Entry 7MIS (electron microscopy, 2.80 A resolution); this record covers chains A and C of the 3 polymer chains in the assembly.

# Chain A
Molecule: Calmodulin-dependent glutamylase SidJ
Organism: Legionella pneumophila
Notes: EC 6.-.-.-
Reference sequence: Q5ZTK6 (SIDJ_LEGPH); residues 97-851 here = UniProt positions 97-851
Chain sequence (756 residues; numbered 96 to 851; the number before each row is that of its first residue):
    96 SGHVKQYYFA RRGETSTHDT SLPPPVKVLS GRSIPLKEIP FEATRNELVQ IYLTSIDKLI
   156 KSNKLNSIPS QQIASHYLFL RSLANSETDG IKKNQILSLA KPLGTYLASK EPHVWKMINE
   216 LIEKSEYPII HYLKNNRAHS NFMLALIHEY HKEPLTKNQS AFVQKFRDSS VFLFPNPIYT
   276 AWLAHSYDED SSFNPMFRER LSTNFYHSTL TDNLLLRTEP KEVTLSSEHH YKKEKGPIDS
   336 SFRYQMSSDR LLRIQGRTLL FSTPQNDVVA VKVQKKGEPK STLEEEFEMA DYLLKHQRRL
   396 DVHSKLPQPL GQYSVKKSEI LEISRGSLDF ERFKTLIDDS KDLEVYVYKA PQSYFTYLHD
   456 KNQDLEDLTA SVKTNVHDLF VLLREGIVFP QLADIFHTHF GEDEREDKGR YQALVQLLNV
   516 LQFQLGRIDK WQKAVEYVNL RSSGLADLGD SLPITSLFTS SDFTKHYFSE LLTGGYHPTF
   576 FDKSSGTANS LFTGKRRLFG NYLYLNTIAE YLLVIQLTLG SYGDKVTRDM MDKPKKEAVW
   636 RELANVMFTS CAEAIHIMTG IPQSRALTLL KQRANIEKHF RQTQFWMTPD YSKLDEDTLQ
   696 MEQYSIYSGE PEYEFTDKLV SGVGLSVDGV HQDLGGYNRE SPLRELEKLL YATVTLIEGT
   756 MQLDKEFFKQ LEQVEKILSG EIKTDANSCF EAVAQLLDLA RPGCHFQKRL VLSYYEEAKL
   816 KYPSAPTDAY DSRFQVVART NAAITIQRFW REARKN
Unresolved in the structure: 96-97, 847-851
Sequence notes: expression tag (96)
Curated features (UniProtKB/Swiss-Prot):
  - binding site (Mg(2+)): D542, D545
  - mutagenesis: I841 (I841A: Complete loss of interaction with host calmodulin; in association with A-842), Q842 (Q842A: Complete loss of interaction with host calmodulin; in association with A-841)
Metal / ion sites: Mg2+ site 1: N534, D542 (together with ATP); Mg2+ site 2: D542, D545 (together with ATP)
Ligand contacts:
  - adenosine monophosphate (AMP): H492, R500, D502, R505, Y506, Q507, V510, Q517, F518, Q519, L520, G521, N733, R734, E735
  - ATP (adenosine-5'-triphosphate): Q350, G351, R352, T353, K367, K370, E381, R427, L431, Y443, Y452, Y532, N534, R536, D542, D545
Reported in the primary citation:
  - binding site for adenosine monophosphate: H492, R500, Y506, N733
  - catalytic residues: R522
  - mutagenesis - R522A: unchanged catalytic activity (adenylation activity towards SdeACore)
  - mutagenesis - H492A: abolished catalytic activity on adenylation
  - binding site for ATP: K367
  - Mg2+ coordination: N534, D542
  - mutagenesis - D542A: abolished binding to ATP
  - mutagenesis - H492A: unchanged binding to ATP
  - mutagenesis - R522A: abolished catalytic activity on glutamylation of SdeA

# Chain C
Molecule: SdeC
Organism: Legionella pneumophila
Reference sequence: Q6RCQ8 (Q6RCQ8_LEGPN); residues 231-1222 here correspond to UniProt positions 236-1227 (UniProt number = residue number + 5)
Chain sequence (997 residues; row label = number of the first residue in the row):
   226 GAMGSSKLLE NDDDVLDTIK YVHKEYLGKP YPGPLKNPKA PEEGRLPPNE GPDRGPHGLA
   286 HTVRTMACAE VMIEEARKAQ LRGETLGKAK NGQTLADVTP EELKKILIAQ AFFVVGRDDE
   346 RSGYDDVHKR NFYAEYHEKS EQAFRKYVED NKLIGKIFKD QKEVDFYAAI ILDKNHEWDA
   406 TPAHILINQG HMVDLMRTKA PAEVALERTY NTLKGTVGSK GAEVVLKAHR DFFFATGAVV
   466 PLVNPEAIDD PSRGGPYENP YSGEKFVIVD DKVPASKKDL PKAVNRDYKL KDNERFLTIK
   526 EYYAFPDVQQ TYPGYKTRLE ASSYYFPTPF AGECEQNPAK CLGAIQKARS KLQTDAIKNG
   586 FQSSSEKERR QPNMDEIAAA RIIQQIMANP DCIHDDHVLI NGQKLEEKFF RDLLAKCDMA
   646 VVGSLLNDTD IKNIDTLMRH EKNTEFHSTD PKAVPVKIGD AWENRIRTKG GDVTQMKHDL
   706 IFLMQNDAWY FSRVNAIAQN RDKGSNFKEV LFTTLMTPLT NKSLIDTSHV PAPKKLYRGL
   766 NLPQEFTNKL INQSNAIIAN TENTLFTDLS AEAFKQIKLN DFSQMSGKTC ASTTKNMKLL
   826 TDIWGSNVIF EMLDPDGLLH PKQVGTHMAG SEDEFSVYLP EDVALVPTKV TLEGKTDTGE
   886 DRYIFTLVAV KSPDFIPRHE SGYAVEPFMK MQKEKVTQAL DAIEKDKDSY NIDEQLKSLR
   946 TEMVRQAKLP LREGVFDRLS HRLSLETSDN KISPERRDFL NQHVIPVLQE CHIALRANDM
  1006 DMMQKALAKF PTDKQWSAFK SGEAVRAKAQ MDVLKQQIEK KIMLQTQIIP ALTECGEALD
  1066 KQNVTEALQA LNKLPAEKEI GKVKTIGQEL RGQIVGVKQE LTGNLEPLQR ATTTPIVQDA
  1126 EKIKVRYETL LTDVTKRVTD FEKIKPANLD GYNKAIADLN NIQQELNLLR NEKIRMHTDK
  1186 DKAVDFSDIE ALDKRLQDVQ SKLPTQLLEQ TSKDVAK
Unresolved in the structure: 226-230, 260-269, 348-356, 930-1054, 1085-1102, 1114-1124, 1138-1222
Sequence notes: expression tag (226-230)
Reported in the primary citation:
  - binding site for adenosine monophosphate: E857
  - post-translational modification sites: E857

# Chain A / chain C interface
Pairs across the interface (37):
  L124(A) - M853(C)  hydrophobic
  S125(A) - R690(C)
  S125(A) - F707(C)
  S255(A) - D882(C)  hydrogen bond
  Q259(A) - D827(C)
  Q259(A) - D882(C)
  R262(A) - D882(C)  salt bridge
  R293(A) - N236(C)  hydrogen bond (side chain-backbone)
  E294(A) - E878(C)
  R295(A) - N236(C)
  R295(A) - E878(C)
  L296(A) - E836(C)
  L296(A) - T876(C)
  L296(A) - I889(C)  hydrophobic
  R500(A) - E857(C)  salt bridge
  L516(A) - I828(C)  hydrophobic
  F518(A) - N821(C)
  F518(A) - K823(C)
  F518(A) - L824(C)  hydrophobic
  H572(A) - I828(C)
  H572(A) - W829(C)
  H572(A) - A854(C)
  T574(A) - I828(C)
  T574(A) - W829(C)
  M696(A) - K565(C)
  Y699(A) - G568(C)
  Y699(A) - K572(C)
  T711(A) - P756(C)
  T711(A) - A757(C)  hydrogen bond (side chain-backbone)
  T711(A) - K759(C)
  D712(A) - P756(C)
  Y732(A) - V755(C)  hydrophobic
  N733(A) - K820(C)  hydrogen bond (backbone-side chain)
  N733(A) - Q848(C)
  N733(A) - E857(C)  hydrogen bond (side chain-backbone)
  R734(A) - P758(C)
  R734(A) - K820(C)
Interface residues without a listed pair, chain A (30 interface residues in all): R232, F495, V515, Y571, P573, Q695, S700, E709, F710
Interface residues without a listed pair, chain C (38 interface residues in all): K232, K381, F555, N562, A564, Q571, H754, M822, G855, F860, L877
The authors on this interface:
  - residue pairs: R262(A)-D882(C) (salt bridge), R293(A)-N236(C) (hydrogen bond)

# In short
30 residues of chain A face 38 of chain C across their interface; the contacts include 5 hydrogen bonds and 2
salt bridges. Among the polar pairs are R262(A)-D882(C), R500(A)-E857(C) and S255(A)-D882(C). The authors
report a salt bridge between R262(A) and D882(C); a hydrogen bond between R293(A) and N236(C). From the paper:
the catalytic residue R522(A); H492A of chain A abolishes catalytic activity on adenylation; 3 substitutions
were tested in all.
Chain A is Calmodulin-dependent glutamylase SidJ and chain C is SdeC, both from Legionella pneumophila; the
structure, Cryo-EM structure of SidJ-SdeC-CaM reaction intermediate complex, was determined by electron
microscopy together with 7MIR from the same study.
